PDB entry 3ME9 | X-ray diffraction, 1.37 A resolution | chains B and D

Chain B:
Protein: SAGA-associated factor 29 homolog
From: Homo sapiens
UniProt: Q96ES7 (SGF29_HUMAN); numbering as in UniProt (aligned over 115-293)
Sequence (180 residues; numbered 114 to 293; the number before each row is that of its first residue):
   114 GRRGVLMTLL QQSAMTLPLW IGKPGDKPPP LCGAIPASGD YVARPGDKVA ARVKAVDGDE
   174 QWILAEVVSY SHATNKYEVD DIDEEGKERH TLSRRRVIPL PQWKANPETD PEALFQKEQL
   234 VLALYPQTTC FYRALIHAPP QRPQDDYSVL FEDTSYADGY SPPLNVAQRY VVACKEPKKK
Unresolved in the structure: 114-115, 292-293
Construct notes: expression tag (114)
Modified residues: Mse120 (selenomethionine; parent Met); Mse128 (selenomethionine; parent Met)
From the paper describing this entry:
  - mutagenesis - D194A/D196A, D194A, D194R, D196R, Y245A: abolished binding to Histone H3 (chain D)
  - mutagenesis - D196A (12-fold), Y238A, T242A, F264A, D266A: decreased binding to Histone H3 (chain D)

Chain D:
Protein: Histone H3
UniProt: Q92133 (Q92133_XENLA); residues 1-11 here correspond to UniProt positions 2-12 (UniProt number = residue number + 1)
Sequence (11 residues; each row starts with the number of its first residue):
     1 ARTKQTARKS T
Unresolved in the structure: 5-11
Modified residues: Lys4 (n-trimethyllysine; M3L)
From the paper describing this entry:
  - post-translational modification sites: Lys4

Chain B / chain D interface:
Residue-residue contacts (20; chain B residue first):
  Arg116(B) - Arg2(D)  hydrogen bond (backbone-side chain)
  Leu119(B) - Arg2(D)
  Mse120(B) - Arg2(D)
  Ile176(B) - Ala1(D)  hydrophobic
  Asp194(B) - Ala1(D)  hydrogen bond (side chain-backbone)
  Asp196(B) - Ala1(D)  hydrogen bond (side chain-backbone)
  Tyr238(B) - Lys4(D)
  Gln240(B) - Arg2(D)
  Thr241(B) - Arg2(D)
  Thr241(B) - Thr3(D)
  Thr241(B) - Lys4(D)
  Thr242(B) - Ala1(D)
  Thr242(B) - Arg2(D)  hydrogen bond (side chain-backbone)
  Cys243(B) - Ala1(D)  hydrophobic
  Cys243(B) - Arg2(D)  hydrogen bond (side chain-backbone)
  Cys243(B) - Thr3(D)
  Tyr245(B) - Thr3(D)
  Tyr245(B) - Lys4(D)  hydrogen bond (side chain-backbone)
  Glu265(B) - Lys4(D)
  Asp266(B) - Lys4(D)
Interface residues without a listed pair, chain B (15 interface residues in all): Phe264

Summary:
15 residues of chain B and 4 residues of chain D are in contact, with 6 hydrogen bonds. Polar pairs include
Arg116(B)-Arg2(D), Asp194(B)-Ala1(D) and Asp196(B)-Ala1(D). From the paper: D194A/D196A, D194A and D194R of
chain B, among others, abolish binding to Histone H3 (chain D); a modification site at Lys4(D); 10
substitutions were tested in all.
Chain B is SAGA-associated factor 29 homolog (Homo sapiens) and chain D is Histone H3; the structure, Crystal
structure of SGF29 in complex with H3K4me3 peptide, was determined by X-ray diffraction, deposited together
with 3MEA, 3MET, 3MEU, 3MEV, 3MP1 and 3MP6.
